Entry 7YH6 (electron microscopy, 3.40 A resolution); this record covers chains H and A of the 3 polymer chains in the assembly.

== Chain H ==
Name: NIV-8 Fab heavy chain
Organism: Homo sapiens
Notes: antibody fragment or engineered binder
Amino-acid sequence (125 residues; each row starts with the number of its first residue):
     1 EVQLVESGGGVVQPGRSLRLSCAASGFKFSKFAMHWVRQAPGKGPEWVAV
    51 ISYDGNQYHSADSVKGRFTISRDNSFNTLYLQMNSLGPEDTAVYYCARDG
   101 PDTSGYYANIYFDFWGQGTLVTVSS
Disulfide bonds: Cys22-Cys96

== Chain A ==
Name: Spike protein S1
Organism: Severe acute respiratory syndrome coronavirus 2
UniProt: P0DTC2 (SPIKE_SARS2); residues 333-526 here = UniProt positions 333-526
Amino-acid sequence (194 residues; each row starts with the number of its first residue):
   333 TNLCPFGEVFNATRFASVYAWNRKRISNCVADYSVLYNSASFSTFKCYGV
   383 SPTKLNDLCFTNVYADSFVIRGDEVRQIAPGQTGKIADYNYKLPDDFTGC
   433 VIAWNSNNLDSKVGGNYNYLYRLFRKSNLKPFERDISTEIYQAGSTPCNG
   483 VEGFNCYFPLQSYGFQPTNGVGYQPYRVVVLSFELLHAPATVCG
Disulfide bonds: Cys336-Cys361, Cys379-Cys432, Cys391-Cys525, Cys480-Cys488
Glycans and other covalent adducts: N-acetylglucosamine (NAG) linked to Asn343
Curated features (UniProtKB/Swiss-Prot):
  - region: Arg403 to Asp405 (Integrin-binding motif), Asn448 to Phe456 (Immunodominant HLA epitope recognized by the CD8+)
  - glycosylation: Asn343 (N-linked (GlcNAc...) (complex) asparagine)
  - natural variant: Gly339 (G339D: In strain: Omicron/BA.1, Omicron/BA.2 and 4 more; G339H: In strain: Omicron/BA.2.75, Omicron/XBB.1.5 and 1 more), Arg346 (R346K: In strain: Mu/B.1.621; R346T: In strain: Omicron/BQ.1.1, Omicron/XBB.1.5 and 1 more), Leu368 (L368I: In strain: Omicron/XBB.1.5, Omicron/EG.5.1), Ser371 (S371F: In strain: Omicron/BA.2, Omicron/BA.2.12.1 and 6 more; S371L: In strain: Omicron/BA.1), Ser373 (S373P: In strain: Omicron/BA.1, Omicron/BA.2 and 7 more), Ser375 (S375F: In strain: Omicron/BA.1, Omicron/BA.2 and 7 more), Thr376 (T376A: In strain: Omicron/BA.2, Omicron/BA.2.12.1 and 5 more), Asp405 (D405N: In strain: Omicron/BA.2, Omicron/BA.2.12.1 and 6 more), Arg408 (R408S: In strain: Omicron/BA.2, Omicron/BA.2.12.1 and 6 more), Lys417 (K417N: In strain: Beta/B.1.351, Omicron/BA.1 and 8 more; K417T: In strain: Gamma/P.1), Asn440 (N440K: In strain: Omicron/BA.1, Omicron/BA.2 and 7 more), Lys444 (K444T: In strain: Omicron/BQ.1.1), 16 further natural variant entries in UniProt
  - mutagenesis: Asn343 (N343Q: Reduced viral infectivity), Leu452 (L452R: Increased resistance to neutralizing antibodies. Decreases HLA binding to NF9 epitope. Increased binding affinity to human ACE2), Tyr453 (Y453F: Decreased HLA binding to NF9 epitope. Increased binding affinity to human ACE2), Ala475 (A475V: Increased resistance to neutralizing antibodies), Val483 (V483A: Increased resistance to neutralizing antibodies), Glu484 (E484D: Increased replication in human TMEM106B overexpressing cells), Phe490 (F490L: Increased resistance to neutralizing antibodies and human covalescent sera neutralization), Gln493 (Q493N: Reduced host ACE2-binding affinity in vitro; Q493Y: Reduced host ACE2-binding affinity in vitro), Asn501 (N501T: Reduced host ACE2-binding affinity in vitro; N501Y: Increased binding affinity to human ACE2), His519 (H519P: Increased resistance to human covalescent sera neutralization)
Reported in the primary citation:
  - mutagenesis - S443N: decreased binding to NIV-8 Fab heavy chain (chain H)

== Interface between chain H and chain A ==
Residue-residue contacts (21):
  Ser52(H) with Gly446(A); Tyr449(A), hydrogen bond
  Tyr53(H) with Tyr449(A), hydrophobic
  Gln57(H) with Tyr449(A), hydrogen bond; Gln498(A), hydrogen bond
  Tyr58(H) with Gln498(A)
  His59(H) with Thr500(A)
  Asp99(H) with Lys444(A), salt bridge
  Ser104(H) with Arg346(A), hydrogen bond (backbone-side chain)
  Tyr106(H) with Arg346(A), hydrogen bond (backbone-side chain); Leu441(A)
  Tyr107(H) with Arg346(A), hydrogen bond; Leu441(A); Asp442(A); Lys444(A); Asn448(A); Asn450(A); Tyr451(A)
  Ala108(H) with Ser443(A); Lys444(A)
  Ile110(H) with Lys444(A)
Other interface residues (no listed pair), chain H (14 interface residues in all): Val50, Thr103, Asn109
Other interface residues (no listed pair), chain A (16 interface residues in all): Thr345, Asn440, Val445, Gly496
The authors on this interface:
  - epitope / paratope residues, chain H: Ser52(H), Gln57(H), Tyr106(H), Tyr107(H)
  - epitope / paratope residues, chain A: Arg346(A), Tyr449(A), Tyr451(A), Gln498(A)

== Summary ==
Chain H and chain A form an interface of 14 and 16 residues respectively; the contacts include 6 hydrogen
bonds and 1 salt bridge. Polar contacts include Asp99(H)-Lys444(A), Ser52(H)-Tyr449(A) and Gln57(H)-Tyr449(A).
From the paper: S443N of chain A reduces binding to NIV-8 Fab heavy chain (chain H); epitope/paratope residues
Ser52(H), Gln57(H) and Arg346(A) among others.
Chain H is NIV-8 Fab heavy chain (Homo sapiens) and chain A is Spike protein S1 (Severe acute respiratory
syndrome coronavirus 2); the structure, Structure of SARS-CoV-2 spike RBD in complex with neutralizing
antibody NIV-8, was determined by electron microscopy, deposited together with 8HES and 7YH7.
